Entry 6UU4 (X-ray diffraction, 4.30 A resolution (low resolution: residue-level contacts below are approximate; hydrogen-bond / salt-bridge calls are withheld)); this record covers chains DDD and 111 of the 9 polymer chains in the assembly.

# Chain DDD
Name: DNA-directed RNA polymerase subunit beta'
From: Escherichia coli
Notes: EC 2.7.7.6
UniProtKB: P0A8T7 (RPOC_ECOLI); numbering as in UniProt (aligned over 1-1407)
Sequence (1407 residues; row label = number of the first residue in the row):
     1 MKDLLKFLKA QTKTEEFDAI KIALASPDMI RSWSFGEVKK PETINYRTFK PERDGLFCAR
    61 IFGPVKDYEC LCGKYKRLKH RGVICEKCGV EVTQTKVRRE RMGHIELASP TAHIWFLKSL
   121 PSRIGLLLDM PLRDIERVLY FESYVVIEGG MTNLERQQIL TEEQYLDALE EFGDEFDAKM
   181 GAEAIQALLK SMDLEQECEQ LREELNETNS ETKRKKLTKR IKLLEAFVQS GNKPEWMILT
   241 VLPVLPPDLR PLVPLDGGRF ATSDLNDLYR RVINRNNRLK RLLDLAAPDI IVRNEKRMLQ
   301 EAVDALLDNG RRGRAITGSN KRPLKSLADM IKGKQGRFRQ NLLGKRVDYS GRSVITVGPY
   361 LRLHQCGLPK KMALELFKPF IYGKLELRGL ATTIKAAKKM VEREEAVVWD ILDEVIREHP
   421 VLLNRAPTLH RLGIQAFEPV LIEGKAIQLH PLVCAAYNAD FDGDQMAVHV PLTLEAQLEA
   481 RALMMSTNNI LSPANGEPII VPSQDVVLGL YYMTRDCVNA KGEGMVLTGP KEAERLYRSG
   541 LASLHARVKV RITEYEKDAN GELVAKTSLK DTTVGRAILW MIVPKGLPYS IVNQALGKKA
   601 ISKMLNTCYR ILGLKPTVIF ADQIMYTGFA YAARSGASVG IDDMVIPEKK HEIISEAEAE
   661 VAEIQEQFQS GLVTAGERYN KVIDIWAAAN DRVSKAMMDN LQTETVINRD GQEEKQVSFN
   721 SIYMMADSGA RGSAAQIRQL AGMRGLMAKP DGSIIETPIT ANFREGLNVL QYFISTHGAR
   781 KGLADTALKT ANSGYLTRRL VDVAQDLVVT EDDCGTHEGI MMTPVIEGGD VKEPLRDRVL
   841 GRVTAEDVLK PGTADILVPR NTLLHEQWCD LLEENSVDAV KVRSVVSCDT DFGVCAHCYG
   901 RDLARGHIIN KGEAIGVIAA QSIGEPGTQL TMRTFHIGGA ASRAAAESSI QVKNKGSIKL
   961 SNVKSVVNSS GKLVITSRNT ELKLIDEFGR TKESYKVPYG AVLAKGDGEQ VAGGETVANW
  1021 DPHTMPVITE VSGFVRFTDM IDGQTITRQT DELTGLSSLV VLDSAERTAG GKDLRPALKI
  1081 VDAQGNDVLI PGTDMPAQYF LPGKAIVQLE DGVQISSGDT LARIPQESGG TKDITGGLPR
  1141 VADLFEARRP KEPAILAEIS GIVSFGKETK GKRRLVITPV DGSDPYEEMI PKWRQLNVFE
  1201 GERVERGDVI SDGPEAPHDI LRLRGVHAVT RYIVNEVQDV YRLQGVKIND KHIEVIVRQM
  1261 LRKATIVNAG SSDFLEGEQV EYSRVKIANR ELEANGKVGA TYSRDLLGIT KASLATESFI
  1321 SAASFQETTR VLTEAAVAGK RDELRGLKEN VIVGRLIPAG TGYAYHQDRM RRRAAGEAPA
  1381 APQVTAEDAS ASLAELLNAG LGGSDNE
Disordered / not traced: 1-14, 932-943, 1377-1407
UniProt features mapped onto this chain:
  - binding site (Zn(2+)): Cys70, Cys72, Cys85, Cys88, Cys814, Cys888, Cys895, Cys898
  - binding site (Mg(2+)): Asp460, Asp462, Asp464
  - modified residue: Lys983 (N6-acetyllysine)
Metal / ion sites: Zn2+ site 1: Cys70, Cys72, Cys85, Cys88; Mg2+: Asp460, Asp462, Asp464 (shared with 1 residue of chain 333); Zn2+ site 2: Cys814, Cys888, Cys895
Residues lining bound ligands: GTP: Pro427, Asn458, Asp460, Asp462, Arg731, Thr786

# Chain 111
Molecule: Synthetic DNA 50-MER (promoter non-template strand)
Sequence (50 nucleotides; row label = number of the first residue in the row):
    10 ACCTTGACAT CCCACCTCAC GTATGCTATA ATGTGTGCAG TCTGACGCGG
Disordered / not traced: 10-26, 45

# How chain DDD and chain 111 interact
Residue-residue contacts (10; chain DDD residue first):
  Tyr46(DDD) - DT31(111)
  Arg47(DDD) - DG30(111)
  Arg47(DDD) - DT31(111)
  Lys219(DDD) - DC57(111)
  Lys321(DDD) - DC47(111)
  Lys321(DDD) - DA48(111)
  Lys321(DDD) - DG49(111)
  Arg1148(DDD) - DA54(111)
  Arg1148(DDD) - DC55(111)
  Lys1311(DDD) - DG56(111)
Other interface residues (no listed pair), chain DDD (9 interface residues in all): Glu42, Asn45, Asp1143
Other interface residues (no listed pair), chain 111 (10 interface residues in all): DA32

# Summary
The interface between chain DDD and chain 111 involves 9 residues on one side and 10 on the other. Bound to
chain DDD: GTP. Cys70(DDD), Cys72(DDD), Cys85(DDD) and Cys88(DDD) coordinate Zn2+ site 1. UniProt lists 8
Zn2+-binding residues and 3 Mg2+-binding residues on chain DDD.
Chain DDD is DNA-directed RNA polymerase subunit beta' (Escherichia coli) and chain 111 is Synthetic DNA
50-MER (promoter non-template strand); the structure, E. coli sigma-S transcription initiation complex with a
3-nt RNA ("old" crystal soaked with GTP and ..., was determined by X-ray diffraction (same publication as
6UTV, 6UTW, 6UTX, 6UTY, 6UTZ, 6UU0 and 11 further entries).
